8XOJ - chains B and E of the 5 polymer chains in the assembly; structure by electron microscopy, 3.10 A resolution.

== Chain B ==
Molecule: Guanine nucleotide-binding protein G(I)/G(S)/G(T) subunit beta-1
From: Homo sapiens
UniProtKB: P62873 (GBB1_HUMAN); residue numbers follow UniProt; this construct covers 2-340
Amino-acid sequence (351 residues; numbered -10 to 340; the number before each row is that of its first residue; numbers below 1 keep their minus sign (Met-10 is residue -10)):
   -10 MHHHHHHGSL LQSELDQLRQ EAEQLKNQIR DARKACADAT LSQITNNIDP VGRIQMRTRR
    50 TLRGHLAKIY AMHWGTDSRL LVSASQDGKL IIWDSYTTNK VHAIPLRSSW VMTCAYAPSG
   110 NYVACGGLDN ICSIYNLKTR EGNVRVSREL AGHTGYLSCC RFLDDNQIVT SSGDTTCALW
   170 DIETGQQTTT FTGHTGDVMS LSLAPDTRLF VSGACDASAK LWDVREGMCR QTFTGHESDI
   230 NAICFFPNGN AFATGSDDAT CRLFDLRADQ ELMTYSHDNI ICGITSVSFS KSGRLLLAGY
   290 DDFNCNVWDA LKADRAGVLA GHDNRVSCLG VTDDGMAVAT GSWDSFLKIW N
Disordered / not traced: -10 to 2
Sequence notes: initiating methionine (-10); expression tag (-9 to 1)
UniProt features mapped onto this chain:
  - modified residue: Ser2 (N-acetylserine), His266 (Phosphohistidine)
  - natural variant: Leu30 (L30F: In MRD42; uncertain significance), Arg52 (R52G: In MRD42), Gly64 (G64V: In MRD42), Asp76 (D76E: In MRD42; D76G: In MRD42), Gly77 (G77S: In MRD42), Lys78 (K78R: In MRD42), Ile80 (I80N: In MRD42; I80T: In MRD42), His91 (H91R: In MRD42; uncertain significance), Ala92 (A92T: In MRD42), Pro94 (P94S: In MRD42), Leu95 (L95P: In MRD42), Arg96 (R96L: In MRD42), 5 further natural variant entries in UniProt

== Chain E ==
Molecule: scFv16
From: synthetic construct
Notes: antibody fragment or engineered binder
Amino-acid sequence (247 residues; each row starts with the number of its first residue; note: 15 numbers in that range are skipped by the numbering (no residue carries them; nothing is unmodelled there); a row labelled like 120A-120P holds insertion residues (120A, then the next letters in order)):
     2 VQLVESGGGL VQPGGSRKLS CSASGFAFSS FGMHWVRQAP EKGLEWVAYI SSGSGTIYYA
    62 DTVKGRFTIS RDDPKNTLFL QMTSLRSEDT AMYYCVRSIY YYGSSPFDFW GQGTTLTVS
120A-120P AGGGGSGGGGSGGGGS
   136 SDIVMTQATS SVPVTPGESV SISCRSSKSL LHSNGNTYLY WFLQRPGQSP QLLIYRMSNL
   196 ASGVPDRFSG SGSGTAFTLT ISRLEAEDVG VYYCMQHLEY PLTFGAGTKL EL
Disordered / not traced: 120A-120P, 234-236

== How chain B and chain E interact ==
Pairs across the interface (10):
  Arg68(B) with Tyr103(E)
  Leu69(B) with Tyr103(E), hydrophobic
  Val90(B) with Tyr102(E), hydrophobic
  Arg129(B) with Arg98(E), hydrogen bond (backbone-side chain); Phe110(E)
  Glu130(B) with Gly26(E); Phe27(E); Ala28(E), hydrogen bond (backbone-backbone); Phe32(E)
  Gly131(B) with Phe32(E)
Also at the interface, not in a pair above, chain B (9 interface residues in all): Asp83, His91, Asn132
Also at the interface, not in a pair above, chain E (12 interface residues in all): Val2, Ser31, Ile100, Asp109

== Overview ==
Chain B and chain E form an interface of 9 and 12 residues respectively, with 2 hydrogen bonds. Polar contacts
include Arg129(B)-Arg98(E) and Glu130(B)-Ala28(E).
Chain B is Guanine nucleotide-binding protein G(I)/G(S)/G(T) subunit beta-1 (Homo sapiens) and chain E is
scFv16 (synthetic construct); the structure, Cryo-EM structure of GPR30-Gq complex structure in the presence
of G-1, was determined by electron microscopy together with 8XOF, 8XOG, 8XOH and 8XOI from the same study.
